Entry 5N0A (X-ray diffraction, 3.90 A resolution); this record covers chains A and I of the 6 polymer chains in the assembly.

== Chain A ==
Protein: Envelope Glycoprotein E
From: Dengue virus 2
Reference sequence: Q68Y26 (Q68Y26_9FLAV); residues 1-395 here correspond to UniProt positions 281-675 (UniProt number = residue number + 280)
Sequence (430 residues; row label = number of the first residue in the row):
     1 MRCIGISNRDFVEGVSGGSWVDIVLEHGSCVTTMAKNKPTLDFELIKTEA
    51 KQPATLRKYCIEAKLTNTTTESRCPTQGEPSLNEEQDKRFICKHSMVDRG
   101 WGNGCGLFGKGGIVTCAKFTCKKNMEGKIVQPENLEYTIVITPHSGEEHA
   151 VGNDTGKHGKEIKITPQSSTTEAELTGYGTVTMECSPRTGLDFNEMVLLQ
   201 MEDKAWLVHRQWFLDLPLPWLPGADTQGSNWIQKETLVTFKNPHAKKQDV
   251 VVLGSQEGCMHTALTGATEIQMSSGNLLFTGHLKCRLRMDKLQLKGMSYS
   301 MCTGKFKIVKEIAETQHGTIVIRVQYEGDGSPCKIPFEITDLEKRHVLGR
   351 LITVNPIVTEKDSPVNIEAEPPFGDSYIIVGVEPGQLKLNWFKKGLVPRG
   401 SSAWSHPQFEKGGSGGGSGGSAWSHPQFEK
Disordered / not traced: 15-19, 272-276, 340-349, 394-430
Differences from the reference sequence: conflict Lys118 (Met398 in Q68Y26); engineered mutation Cys259 (Ala539 in Q68Y26); expression tag (396-430)
Disulfide bonds: Cys3-Cys30, Cys60-Cys121, Cys74-Cys105, Cys92-Cys116, Cys185-Cys285, Cys302-Cys333
Glycans and other covalent adducts: glycan linked to Asn153
What the authors report for this chain:
  - mutagenesis - A259C (93 kDa): increased stability
  - mutagenesis - A259C: increased binding to anti-EDE1 and anti-EDE2 antibodies
  - mutagenesis - A259C: unchanged binding to anti-FLE mAbs

== Chain I ==
Protein: Broadly neutralizing human antibody EDE2 A11 heavy chain
From: Homo sapiens
Notes: antibody fragment or engineered binder
Sequence (283 residues; each row starts with the number of its first residue; a row labelled like 82A-82C holds insertion residues (82A, then the next letters in order)):
     1 EVQLVESGGGLVRPGGSLRLSCAASGFSYSNHWMHWVRQAPGKGLVWVSR
    51 IN
   52A S
    53 DGSTRNYADFVKGRFTISRDNAENTLYLEM
82A-82C NSL
    83 TADDTAVYYCVRDGVRFY
100A-100P YDSTGYYPDSFFKYGM
   101 DVWGQGTTVTVSSASTKGPSVFPLAPSSKSTSGGTAALGCLVKDYFPEPV
   151 TVSWNSGALTSGVHTFPAVLQSSGLYSLSSVVTVPSSSLGTQTYICNVNH
   201 KPSNTKVDKRVEPKSCDKTHTCPPCPLEDDDDKAGWSHPQFEKGGGSGGG
   251 SGGGSWSHPQFEK
Disordered / not traced: 1, 113-263
Disulfide bonds: Cys22-Cys92

== Interface between chain A and chain I ==
Pairs across the interface - 8 pairs, chain A then chain I:
  Gly152(A) with Ser100C(I)
  Asn153(A) with Ser100C(I), hydrogen bond
  Asp154(A) with Ser100C(I), hydrogen bond (backbone-side chain); Thr100D(I)
  Thr155(A) with Asn31(I); Phe99(I); Ser100C(I)
  Lys157(A) with Ser28(I)

== Overview ==
The chain A/chain I interface involves 5 residues from each chain, with 2 hydrogen bonds. Polar pairs include
Asn153(A)-Ser100C(I) and Asp154(A)-Ser100C(I). The paper reports that A259C of chain A increases stability;
A259C of chain A increases binding to anti-EDE1 and anti-EDE2 antibodies.
Chain A is Envelope Glycoprotein E (Dengue virus 2) and chain I is Broadly neutralizing human antibody EDE2
A11 heavy chain (Homo sapiens); the structure, Crystal structure of A259C covalently linked dengue 2 virus
envelope glycoprotein dimer in complex with the ..., was determined by X-ray diffraction, deposited together
with 5N09.
